Entry 1P34 (X-ray diffraction, 2.70 A resolution); this record covers chains J and E of the 10 polymer chains in the assembly.

== Chain J ==
Molecule: Palindromic 146bp Human Alpha-Satellite DNA fragment
Source organism: Homo sapiens
Sequence (146 nucleotides; row label = number of the first residue in the row):
   147 ATCAATATCCACCTGCAGATTCTACCAAAAGTGTATTTGGAAACTGCTCC
   197 ATCAAAAGGCATGTTCAGCGGAATTCCGCTGAACATGCCTTTTGATGGAG
   247 CAGTTTCCAAATACACTTTTGGTAGAATCTGCAGGTGGATATTGAT

== Chain E ==
Molecule: Histone H3
Source organism: Xenopus laevis
Reference sequence: Q7ZT64 (Q7ZT64_9ZZZZ); residues 601-735 here correspond to UniProt positions 2-136 (UniProt number = residue number - 599)
Sequence (135 residues; row label = number of the first residue in the row):
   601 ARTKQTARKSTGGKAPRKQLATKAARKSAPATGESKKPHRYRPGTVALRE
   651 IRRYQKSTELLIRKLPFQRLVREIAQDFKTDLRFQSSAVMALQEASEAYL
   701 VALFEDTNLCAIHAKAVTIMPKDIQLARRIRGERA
Not modelled in the structure: 601-637, 734-735
Differences from the reference sequence: conflict Glu634 (Gly35 in Q7ZT64), Ser635 (Val36 in Q7ZT64), Ala702 (Gly103 in Q7ZT64), Ala716 (Arg117 in Q7ZT64)

== Chain J / chain E interface ==
Residue-residue contacts - 23 pairs, chain J then chain E:
  DC196(J) with Arg683(E), sugar contact; Phe684(E), sugar contact; Gln685(E), phosphate contact; Ser686(E), hydrogen bond to the phosphate
  DA197(J) with Arg672(E), salt bridge to the phosphate; Arg683(E), phosphate contact; Phe684(E), hydrogen bond to the phosphate
  DA207(J) with Arg663(E), salt bridge to the phosphate
  DG214(J) with Pro643(E), phosphate contact
  DC215(J) with Arg642(E), salt bridge to the phosphate; Pro643(E), sugar contact
  DG217(J) with Lys715(E), phosphate contact; Ala716(E), phosphate contact; Val717(E), hydrogen bond to the phosphate; Thr718(E), hydrogen bond to the phosphate; Met720(E), phosphate contact
  DA218(J) with Met720(E), phosphate contact; Lys722(E), phosphate contact
  DT289(J) with Tyr641(E), phosphate contact; Thr645(E), phosphate contact
  DG290(J) with Tyr641(E), phosphate contact; Arg642(E), hydrogen bond to the phosphate; Thr645(E), hydrogen bond to the phosphate
Other interface residues (no listed pair), chain J (12 interface residues in all): DC206, DG216, DA291
Other interface residues (no listed pair), chain E (17 interface residues in all): Arg640

== In short ==
The interface between chain J and chain E involves 12 residues on one side and 17 on the other; the contacts
include 6 hydrogen bonds and 3 salt bridges. Polar contacts include DC196(J)-Ser686(E), DA197(J)-Phe684(E) and
DG217(J)-Val717(E).
Chain J is Palindromic 146bp Human Alpha-Satellite DNA fragment (Homo sapiens) and chain E is Histone H3
(Xenopus laevis); the structure, Crystallographic Studies of Nucleosome Core Particles containing Histone
'Sin' Mutants, was determined by X-ray diffraction, deposited together with 1P3A, 1P3B, 1P3F, 1P3G, 1P3I, 1P3K
and 4 further entries.
